PDB entry 7OTL | X-ray diffraction, 2.80 A resolution | chain A

[Chain A]
Molecule: CCA-adding enzyme
Source organism: Planococcus halocryophilus
UniProt: A0A1C7DQ98 (A0A1C7DQ98_9BACL); residues 1-377 here = UniProt positions 1-377
Sequence (420 residues; each row starts with the number of its first residue; numbers below 1 keep their minus sign (Met-42 is residue -42)):
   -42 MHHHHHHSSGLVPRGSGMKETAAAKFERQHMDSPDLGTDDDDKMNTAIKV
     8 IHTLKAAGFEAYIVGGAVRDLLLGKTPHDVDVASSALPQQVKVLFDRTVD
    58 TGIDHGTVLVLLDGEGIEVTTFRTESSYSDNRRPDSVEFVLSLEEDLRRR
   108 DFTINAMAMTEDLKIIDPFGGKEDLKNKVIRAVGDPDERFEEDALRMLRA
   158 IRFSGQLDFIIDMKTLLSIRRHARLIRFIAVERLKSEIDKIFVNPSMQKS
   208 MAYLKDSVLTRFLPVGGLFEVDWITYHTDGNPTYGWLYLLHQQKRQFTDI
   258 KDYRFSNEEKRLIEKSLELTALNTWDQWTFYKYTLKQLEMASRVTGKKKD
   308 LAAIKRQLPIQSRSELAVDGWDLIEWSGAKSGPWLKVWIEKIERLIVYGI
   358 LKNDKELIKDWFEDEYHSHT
Unresolved in the structure: -42 to -3, 83-92, 374-377
Differences from the reference sequence: initiating methionine (-42); expression tag (-41 to 0)
What the authors report for this chain:
  - mutagenesis - K133R/N134R: increased stability
  - mutagenesis - K133R/N134R: unchanged growth
  - mutagenesis - K133R/N134R: unchanged catalytic activity

[Overview]
From the paper: K133R/N134R increase stability; K133R/N134R leave growth unchanged.
Chain A is CCA-adding enzyme (Planococcus halocryophilus); the structure, Structure of a psychrophilic
CCA-adding enzyme crystallized by counter-diffusion, was determined by X-ray diffraction (same publication as
7OQX, 7OTR, 6QXN and 6QY6).
